Entry 7KAR (electron microscopy, 4.00 A resolution); this record covers chains A and C of the 6 polymer chains in the assembly.

Chain A:
Protein: Protein transport protein SEC61
Source organism: Saccharomyces cerevisiae BY4741
UniProt: P32915 (SC61A_YEAST); numbering as in UniProt (aligned over 1-480)
Chain sequence (480 residues; row label = number of the first residue in the row):
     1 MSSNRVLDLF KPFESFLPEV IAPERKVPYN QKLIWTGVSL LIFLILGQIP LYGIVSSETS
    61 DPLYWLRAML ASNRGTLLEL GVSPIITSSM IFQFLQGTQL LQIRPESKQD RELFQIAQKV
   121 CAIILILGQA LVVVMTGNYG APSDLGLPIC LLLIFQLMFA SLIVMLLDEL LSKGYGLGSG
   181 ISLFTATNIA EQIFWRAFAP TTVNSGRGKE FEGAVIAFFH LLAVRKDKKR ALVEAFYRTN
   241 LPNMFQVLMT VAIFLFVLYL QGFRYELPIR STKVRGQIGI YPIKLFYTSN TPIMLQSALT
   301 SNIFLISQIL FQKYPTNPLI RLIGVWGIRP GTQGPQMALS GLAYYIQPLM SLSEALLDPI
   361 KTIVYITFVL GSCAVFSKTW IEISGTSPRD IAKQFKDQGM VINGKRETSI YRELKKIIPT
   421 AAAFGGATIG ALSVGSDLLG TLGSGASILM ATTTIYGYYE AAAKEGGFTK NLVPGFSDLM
Disordered / not traced: 1-11, 56-60, 143-146, 329-335, 469-480
Swiss-Prot annotation at these positions:
  - mutagenesis: Lys-273 (K273P/G: Severe growth defect), Arg-275 (R275D/G/P/Q/Y: Severe growth defect; R275E/F/V: Severe growth defect; lowers SRP-dependent and SRP-independent translocation), Gly-276 (G276P: Severe growth defect), Lys-405 (K405D/E/P: Severe growth defect), Arg-406 (R406D: Severe growth defect; lowers SRP-dependent translocation; R406E: Severe growth defect; lowers SRP-dependent and SRP-independent translocation; R406H/W: Severe growth defect)
What the authors report for this chain:
  - mutagenesis - M90L/T185I/M294I/M450L: unchanged growth
  - mutagenesis - M90L/T185I/M294I/M450L: decreased growth in response to FN3mut

Chain C:
Protein: Protein transport protein SSS1
Source organism: Saccharomyces cerevisiae BY4741
UniProt: P35179 (SC61G_YEAST); residues 1-80 here = UniProt positions 1-80
Chain sequence (80 residues; numbered 1 to 80; the number before each row is that of its first residue):
     1 MARASEKGEE KKQSNNQVEK LVEAPVEFVR EGTQFLAKCK KPDLKEYTKI VKAVGIGFIA
    61 VGIIGYAIKL IHIPIRYVIV
Disordered / not traced: 1-25

Chain A / chain C interface:
Pairs across the interface (50):
  Leu-41(A) with Ile-68(C), hydrophobic
  Leu-44(A) with Gly-65(C); Ile-68(C), hydrophobic
  Ile-45(A) with Ile-68(C), hydrophobic
  Gln-48(A) with Ile-68(C); Lys-69(C); His-72(C); Arg-76(C), hydrogen bond
  Pro-50(A) with Arg-76(C)
  Thr-187(A) with Val-61(C)
  Ala-190(A) with Phe-58(C), hydrophobic; Gly-62(C)
  Glu-191(A) with Gly-65(C); Tyr-66(C); Lys-69(C)
  Phe-194(A) with Ile-59(C); Gly-62(C); Ile-63(C)
  Trp-195(A) with Tyr-66(C), hydrophobic; Lys-69(C)
  Phe-198(A) with Tyr-66(C), hydrogen bond (backbone-side chain)
  Pro-200(A) with Tyr-66(C)
  Phe-254(A) with Val-54(C), hydrophobic
  Leu-255(A) with Tyr-47(C); Val-51(C), hydrophobic
  Leu-258(A) with Ile-50(C), hydrophobic; Val-51(C), hydrophobic; Val-54(C), hydrophobic
  Tyr-259(A) with Lys-41(C); Pro-42(C); Tyr-47(C), hydrophobic
  Gly-262(A) with Lys-40(C)
  Phe-263(A) with Lys-41(C)
  Arg-264(A) with Cys-39(C), hydrogen bond (backbone-side chain); Lys-40(C), hydrogen bond (backbone-backbone)
  Tyr-265(A) with Phe-35(C), hydrophobic; Lys-38(C); Cys-39(C)
  Glu-266(A) with Lys-40(C)
  Ile-417(A) with Phe-35(C), hydrophobic
  Ala-421(A) with Phe-35(C), hydrophobic
  Ala-423(A) with Phe-28(C), hydrophobic
  Phe-424(A) with Phe-28(C); Gly-32(C)
  Ala-451(A) with Phe-58(C), hydrophobic
  Ile-455(A) with Val-54(C), hydrophobic
  Tyr-456(A) with Ile-50(C), hydrophobic
  Tyr-459(A) with Lys-49(C), hydrogen bond; Ile-50(C); Ala-53(C), hydrophobic
Other interface residues (no listed pair), chain A (31 interface residues in all): Ile-49, Ile-283
Other interface residues (no listed pair), chain C (30 interface residues in all): Glu-46, Ile-64, Leu-70, Ile-73, Val-80

Summary:
31 residues of chain A and 30 residues of chain C are in contact, with 5 hydrogen bonds. Among the polar pairs
are Gln-48(A)/Arg-76(C), Phe-198(A)/Tyr-66(C) and Arg-264(A)/Cys-39(C). UniProt lists 5 mutagenesis sites on
chain A. The paper reports that M90L/T185I/M294I/M450L of chain A reduce growth in response to FN3mut;
M90L/T185I/M294I/M450L of chain A leave growth unchanged.
Chain A is Protein transport protein SEC61 and chain C is Protein transport protein SSS1, both from
Saccharomyces cerevisiae BY4741; the structure, Cryo-EM structure of the Sec complex from S. cerevisiae, Sec63
FN3 mutant, class without Sec62, was determined by electron microscopy (same publication as 7KAH, 7KAI, 7KAJ,
7KAK, 7KAL, 7KAM and 8 further entries).
